4OYT - chains A and B; structure by X-ray diffraction, 2.40 A resolution.

Chain A (and B):
Molecule: Serine hydroxymethyltransferase, putative
Organism: Plasmodium vivax
Notes: chain B of this document is another copy of the same molecule, construct and numbering; everything in this record applies to it too
UniProtKB: A5K8L9 (A5K8L9_PLAVS); numbering as in UniProt (aligned over 1-442)
Sequence (442 residues; numbered 1 to 442; the number before each row is that of its first residue):
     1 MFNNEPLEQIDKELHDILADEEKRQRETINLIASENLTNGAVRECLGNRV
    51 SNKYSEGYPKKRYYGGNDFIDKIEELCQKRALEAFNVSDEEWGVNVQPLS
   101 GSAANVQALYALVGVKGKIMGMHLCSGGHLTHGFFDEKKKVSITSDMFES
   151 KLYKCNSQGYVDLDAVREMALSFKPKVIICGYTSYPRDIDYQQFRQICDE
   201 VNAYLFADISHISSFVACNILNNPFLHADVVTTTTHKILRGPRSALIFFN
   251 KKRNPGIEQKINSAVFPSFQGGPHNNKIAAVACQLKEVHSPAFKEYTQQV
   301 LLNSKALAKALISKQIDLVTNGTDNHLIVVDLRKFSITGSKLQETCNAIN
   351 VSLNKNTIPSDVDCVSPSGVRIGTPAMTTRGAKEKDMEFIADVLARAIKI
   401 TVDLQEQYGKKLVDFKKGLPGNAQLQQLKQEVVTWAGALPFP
Ligand contacts:
  - 1W9 ((2R)-2-[(E)-[2-methyl-3-oxidanyl-5-(phosphonooxymethyl)pyridin-4-yl]methylideneamino]-3-oxidanyl-propanoic acid), molecule 1: S34, S100, G101, S102, N105, H129, H132, Y182, T183, D208, S210, H211, T234, H236, K237, R243, R371
  - 1W9, molecule 2: Y54, E56, Y64, G271, G272
  - 6R-folinic acid (FON; N-{[4-({[(6R)-2-amino-5-formyl-4-oxo-1,4,5,6,7,8-hexahydropteridin-6-yl]methyl}amino)phenyl]carbonyl}-L-glutamic acid), molecule 1: E56, Y63, Y64, F266, P267
  - 6R-folinic acid (FON), molecule 2: L124, G127, G128, H129, L130, F134, K139, V141, T183, S184, N354, C364, V365
What the authors report for this chain:
  - binding site for 1W9: S34, S100, S102, H129, T183, D208, H211, H236, R371
  - binding site for 6R-folinic acid: L124, L130, F134, V141, T183
  - binding site for glycerol: K355, N356, T357, C364

Chain A / chain B interface:
Pairs across the interface - 179 pairs, chain A then chain B:
  M1(A) - R240(B)  hydrogen bond (backbone-side chain)
  M1(A) - Y296(B)  hydrophobic
  M1(A) - Q299(B)
  M1(A) - T378(B)
  M1(A) - T379(B)  hydrogen bond (backbone-backbone)
  M1(A) - K383(B)
  F2(A) - T379(B)
  F2(A) - P440(B)  hydrophobic
  F2(A) - F441(B)
  F2(A) - P442(B)
  N3(A) - N39(B)  hydrogen bond (backbone-side chain)
  N3(A) - E287(B)
  N4(A) - G40(B)  hydrogen bond (side chain-backbone)
  P6(A) - E44(B)
  L7(A) - E44(B)  hydrogen bond (backbone-side chain)
  L7(A) - C45(B)  hydrophobic
  L7(A) - C283(B)  hydrophobic
  I10(A) - N39(B)
  I10(A) - A41(B)  hydrophobic
  I10(A) - K286(B)  hydrogen bond (backbone-side chain)
  I10(A) - E287(B)
  D11(A) - R80(B)  salt bridge
  D11(A) - C283(B)
  D11(A) - K286(B)
  E13(A) - L76(B)
  E13(A) - R80(B)  salt bridge
  L14(A) - C45(B)  hydrophobic
  L14(A) - A279(B)
  L14(A) - C283(B)  hydrophobic
  I17(A) - F69(B)
  I17(A) - K72(B)
  I17(A) - I73(B)  hydrophobic
  L18(A) - N48(B)
  L18(A) - V50(B)  hydrophobic
  L18(A) - I73(B)  hydrophobic
  D20(A) - F69(B)
  E21(A) - V50(B)
  E21(A) - K53(B)
  E21(A) - F69(B)
  E22(A) - R49(B)  salt bridge
  R24(A) - K53(B)
  R24(A) - G66(B)  hydrogen bond (side chain-backbone)
  R24(A) - F69(B)
  Q25(A) - R49(B)  hydrogen bond (side chain-backbone)
  Q25(A) - N52(B)  hydrogen bond
  S34(A) - Y54(B)
  E35(A) - N52(B)
  E35(A) - K53(B)  salt bridge
  E35(A) - Y54(B)  hydrogen bond (side chain-backbone)
  N36(A) - N52(B)
  L37(A) - N52(B)
  T38(A) - N52(B)  hydrogen bond (backbone-side chain)
  N39(A) - N3(B)  hydrogen bond (side chain-backbone)
  G40(A) - N4(B)
  A41(A) - E5(B)
  A41(A) - I10(B)  hydrophobic
  R43(A) - G47(B)
  R43(A) - R49(B)
  E44(A) - P6(B)
  E44(A) - L7(B)  hydrogen bond (side chain-backbone)
  C45(A) - L7(B)  hydrophobic
  L46(A) - L46(B)
  G47(A) - R43(B)
  N48(A) - L18(B)
  R49(A) - E22(B)  salt bridge
  R49(A) - Q25(B)  hydrogen bond (backbone-side chain)
  R49(A) - R43(B)
  R49(A) - F441(B)
  R49(A) - P442(B)  hydrogen bond (side chain-backbone)
  V50(A) - L18(B)  hydrophobic
  V50(A) - E21(B)
  S51(A) - R243(B)  hydrogen bond (backbone-side chain)
  N52(A) - Q25(B)  hydrogen bond
  N52(A) - E35(B)
  N52(A) - N36(B)
  N52(A) - L37(B)
  N52(A) - T38(B)  hydrogen bond (side chain-backbone)
  K53(A) - E21(B)
  K53(A) - R24(B)
  K53(A) - E35(B)  salt bridge
  K53(A) - R243(B)
  Y54(A) - S34(B)
  Y54(A) - E35(B)  hydrogen bond (backbone-side chain)
  Y54(A) - H236(B)  hydrogen bond
  Y54(A) - K237(B)  hydrogen bond
  Y54(A) - R243(B)
  Y63(A) - Q343(B)  hydrogen bond (backbone-side chain)
  Y64(A) - I32(B)  hydrophobic
  Y64(A) - Q343(B)
  Y64(A) - N354(B)
  Y64(A) - R371(B)  hydrogen bond
  G65(A) - Q343(B)
  G65(A) - N347(B)
  G66(A) - R24(B)  hydrogen bond (backbone-side chain)
  G66(A) - N347(B)
  F69(A) - I17(B)
  F69(A) - D20(B)
  F69(A) - E21(B)
  F69(A) - K23(B)
  F69(A) - R24(B)
  I70(A) - E21(B)
  K72(A) - I17(B)
  I73(A) - I17(B)  hydrophobic
  I73(A) - L18(B)  hydrophobic
  L76(A) - E13(B)
  L76(A) - L14(B)  hydrophobic
  R80(A) - D11(B)  salt bridge
  R80(A) - E13(B)  salt bridge
  L99(A) - L99(B)  hydrophobic
  L99(A) - S100(B)
  L99(A) - H274(B)
  S100(A) - L99(B)
  S100(A) - H274(B)  hydrogen bond
  S102(A) - F269(B)
  S102(A) - G271(B)  hydrogen bond (side chain-backbone)
  Y110(A) - I143(B)  hydrophobic
  Y110(A) - D146(B)  hydrogen bond
  V115(A) - D146(B)
  K116(A) - V115(B)
  L130(A) - P267(B)  hydrophobic
  V141(A) - P267(B)
  V141(A) - S268(B)  hydrogen bond (backbone-side chain)
  S142(A) - P267(B)
  S142(A) - S268(B)
  I143(A) - Y110(B)  hydrophobic
  I143(A) - S268(B)  hydrogen bond (backbone-backbone)
  I143(A) - F269(B)  hydrophobic
  D146(A) - Y110(B)  hydrogen bond
  D146(A) - V115(B)
  H236(A) - Y54(B)  hydrogen bond
  K237(A) - Y54(B)  hydrogen bond
  R240(A) - M1(B)  hydrogen bond (side chain-backbone)
  R243(A) - S51(B)  hydrogen bond (side chain-backbone)
  R243(A) - K53(B)
  R243(A) - Y54(B)
  R243(A) - P273(B)
  R243(A) - H274(B)
  P267(A) - L130(B)  hydrophobic
  P267(A) - V141(B)
  P267(A) - S142(B)
  S268(A) - V141(B)  hydrogen bond (backbone-backbone)
  S268(A) - S142(B)
  S268(A) - I143(B)  hydrogen bond (backbone-backbone)
  F269(A) - S102(B)
  F269(A) - I143(B)  hydrophobic
  Q270(A) - S102(B)
  G271(A) - S102(B)  hydrogen bond (backbone-side chain)
  P273(A) - R243(B)
  H274(A) - L99(B)
  H274(A) - S100(B)
  H274(A) - R243(B)
  H274(A) - K277(B)  hydrogen bond
  K277(A) - H274(B)  hydrogen bond
  K277(A) - K277(B)
  A279(A) - L14(B)
  C283(A) - L7(B)  hydrophobic
  C283(A) - D11(B)
  C283(A) - L14(B)
  K286(A) - I10(B)
  K286(A) - D11(B)
  E295(A) - M1(B)
  Y296(A) - M1(B)  hydrophobic
  Q299(A) - M1(B)
  Q343(A) - Y63(B)  hydrogen bond (side chain-backbone)
  Q343(A) - Y64(B)
  Q343(A) - G65(B)
  N347(A) - G65(B)
  N347(A) - G66(B)
  N354(A) - Y64(B)
  R371(A) - Y64(B)  hydrogen bond
  T378(A) - M1(B)
  T379(A) - M1(B)  hydrogen bond (backbone-backbone)
  T379(A) - F2(B)
  K383(A) - M1(B)
  P440(A) - F2(B)  hydrophobic
  F441(A) - F2(B)
  F441(A) - R49(B)
  P442(A) - F2(B)
  P442(A) - R49(B)  hydrogen bond (backbone-side chain)
Other interface residues (no listed pair), chain A (101 interface residues in all): E5, K12, I32, K79, K139, K140, M147, S263, F266, N276, A282, E287, C364, R380, G381
Other interface residues (no listed pair), chain B (93 interface residues in all): K139, M147, S263, F266, Q270, A282, G381

In short:
The interface between chain A and chain B involves 101 residues on one side and 93 on the other; the contacts
include 43 hydrogen bonds and 8 salt bridges. Polar contacts include D11(A)-R80(B), E13(A)-R80(B) and
E22(A)-R49(B). The paper reports a binding site for 1W9 at S34(A), S100(A) and S102(A) among others; a binding
site for 6R-folinic acid at L124(A), L130(A) and F134(A) among others.
Both chains are Serine hydroxymethyltransferase, putative (Plasmodium vivax). Entry 4OYT (Crystal structure of
ternary complex of Plasmodium vivax SHMT with D-serine and folinic acid) was determined by X-ray diffraction
together with 4PFF and 4PFN from the same study.
